PDB entry 6SLB | X-ray diffraction, 1.88 A resolution | chain AAA

# Chain AAA
Molecule: Enoyl-CoA hydratase/carnithine racemase
Source organism: Thermus thermophilus JL-18
UniProtKB: H9ZNW0 (H9ZNW0_THETH); residues 1-254 here = UniProt positions 1-254
Chain sequence (257 residues; row label = number of the first residue in the row; numbers below 1 keep their minus sign (Asn-2 is residue -2)):
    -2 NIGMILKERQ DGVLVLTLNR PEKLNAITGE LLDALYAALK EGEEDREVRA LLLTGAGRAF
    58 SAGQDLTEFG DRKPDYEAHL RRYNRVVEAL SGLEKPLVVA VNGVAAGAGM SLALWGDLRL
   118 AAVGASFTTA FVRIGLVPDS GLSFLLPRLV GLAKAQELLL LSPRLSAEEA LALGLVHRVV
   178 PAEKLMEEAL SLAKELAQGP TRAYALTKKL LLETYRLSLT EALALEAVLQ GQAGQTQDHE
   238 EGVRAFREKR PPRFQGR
Differences from the reference sequence: expression tag (-2 to 0)
Ligand contacts: T3D ((E)-6-[2-[3-[[(2R)-4-[[[(2R,3S,4R,5R)-5-(6-aminopurin-9-yl)-4-oxidanyl-3-phosphonooxy-oxolan-2-yl]methoxy-oxidanyl-phosphoryl]oxy-oxidanyl-phosphoryl]oxy-3,3-dimethyl-2-oxidanyl-butanoyl]amino]propanoylamino]ethylsulfanyl]-6-oxidanylidene-hex-3-enoic acid): Leu21, Ala23, Arg55, Ala59, Gly60, Gln61, Asp62, Leu63, Thr64, Tyr73, His76, Tyr80, Val101, Ala103, Gly104, Ala105, Thr125, Ala127, Phe128, Ile131, Leu133, Asp136, Gln227, Phe243, Lys246

# Summary
Chain AAA binds compound T3D.
Chain AAA is Enoyl-CoA hydratase/carnithine racemase (Thermus thermophilus JL-18); the structure, Crystal
structure of isomerase PaaG with trans-3,4-didehydroadipyl-CoA, was determined by X-ray diffraction, deposited
together with 6SL9 and 6SLA.
